7XSZ - chains A and P of the 33 polymer chains in the assembly; structure by electron microscopy, 3.40 A resolution.

Chain A:
Protein: DNA-directed RNA polymerase subunit
Organism: Komagataella phaffii
Notes: EC 2.7.7.6
Reference sequence: C4R4Y0 (C4R4Y0_KOMPG); numbering as in UniProt (aligned over 1-1743)
Amino-acid sequence (1743 residues; row label = number of the first residue in the row):
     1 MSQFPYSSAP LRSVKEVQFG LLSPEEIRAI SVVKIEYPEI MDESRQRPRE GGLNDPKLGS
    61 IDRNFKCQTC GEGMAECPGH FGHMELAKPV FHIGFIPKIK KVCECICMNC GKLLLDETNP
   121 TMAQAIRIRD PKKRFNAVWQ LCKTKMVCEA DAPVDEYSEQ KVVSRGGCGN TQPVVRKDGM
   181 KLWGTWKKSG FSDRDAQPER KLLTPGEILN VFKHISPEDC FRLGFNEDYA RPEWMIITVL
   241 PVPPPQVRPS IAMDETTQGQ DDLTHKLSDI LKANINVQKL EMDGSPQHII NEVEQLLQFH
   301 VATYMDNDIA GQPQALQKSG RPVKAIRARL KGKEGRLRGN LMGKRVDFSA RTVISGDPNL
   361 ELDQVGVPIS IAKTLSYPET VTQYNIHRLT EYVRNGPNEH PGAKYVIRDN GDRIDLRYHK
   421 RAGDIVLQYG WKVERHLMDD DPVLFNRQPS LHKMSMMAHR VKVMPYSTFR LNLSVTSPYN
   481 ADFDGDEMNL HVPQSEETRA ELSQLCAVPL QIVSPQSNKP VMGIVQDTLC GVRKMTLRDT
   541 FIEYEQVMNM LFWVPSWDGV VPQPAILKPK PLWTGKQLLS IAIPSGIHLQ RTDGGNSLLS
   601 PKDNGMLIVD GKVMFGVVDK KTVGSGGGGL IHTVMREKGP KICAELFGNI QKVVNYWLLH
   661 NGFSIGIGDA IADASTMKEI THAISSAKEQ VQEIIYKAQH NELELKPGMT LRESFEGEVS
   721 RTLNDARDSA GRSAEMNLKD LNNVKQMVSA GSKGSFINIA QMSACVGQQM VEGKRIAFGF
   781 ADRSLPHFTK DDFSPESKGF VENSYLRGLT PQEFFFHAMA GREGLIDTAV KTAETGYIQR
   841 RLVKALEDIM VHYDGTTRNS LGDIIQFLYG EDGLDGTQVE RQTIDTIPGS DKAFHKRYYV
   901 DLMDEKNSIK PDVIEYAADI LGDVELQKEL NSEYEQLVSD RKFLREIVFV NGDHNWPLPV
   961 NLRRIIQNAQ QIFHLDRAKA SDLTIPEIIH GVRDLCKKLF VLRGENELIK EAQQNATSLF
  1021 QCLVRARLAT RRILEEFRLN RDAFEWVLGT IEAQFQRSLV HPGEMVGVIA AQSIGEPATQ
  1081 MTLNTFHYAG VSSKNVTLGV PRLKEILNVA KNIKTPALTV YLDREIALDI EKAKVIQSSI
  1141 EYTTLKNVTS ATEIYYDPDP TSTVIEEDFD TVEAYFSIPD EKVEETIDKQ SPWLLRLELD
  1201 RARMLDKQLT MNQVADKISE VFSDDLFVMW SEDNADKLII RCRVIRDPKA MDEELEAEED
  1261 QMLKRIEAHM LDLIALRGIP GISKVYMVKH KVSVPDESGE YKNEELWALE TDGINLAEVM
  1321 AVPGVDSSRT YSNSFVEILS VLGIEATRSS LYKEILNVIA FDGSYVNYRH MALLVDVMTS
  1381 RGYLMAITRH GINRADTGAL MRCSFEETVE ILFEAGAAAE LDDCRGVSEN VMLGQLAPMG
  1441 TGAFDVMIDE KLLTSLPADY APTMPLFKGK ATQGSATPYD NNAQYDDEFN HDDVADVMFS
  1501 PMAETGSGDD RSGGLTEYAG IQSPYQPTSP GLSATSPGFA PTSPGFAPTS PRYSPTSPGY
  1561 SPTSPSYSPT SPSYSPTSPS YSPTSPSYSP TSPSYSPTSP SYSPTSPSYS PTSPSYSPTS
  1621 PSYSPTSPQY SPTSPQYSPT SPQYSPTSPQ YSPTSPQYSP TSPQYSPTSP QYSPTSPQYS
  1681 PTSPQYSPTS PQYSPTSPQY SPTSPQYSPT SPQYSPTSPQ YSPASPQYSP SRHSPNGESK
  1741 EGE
Not modelled in the structure: 1, 154-162, 190-193, 1082-1094, 1178-1189, 1246-1257, 1456-1743
Ion coordination: Zn2+ site 1: Cys67, Cys70, Cys77, His80; Zn2+ site 2: Cys107, Cys110, Cys148, Cys168; Mg2+: Asp482, Asp484 (shared with C10(P), C11(P) of chain P)

Chain P:
Molecule: 20-nt RNA strand
Sequence (20 nucleotides; each row starts with the number of its first residue; numbers below 1 keep their minus sign (G-7 is residue -7)):
    -7 GCUUGUGCUG UCUUCGUCCA
Ion coordination: Mg2+: C10, C11 (shared with Asp482(A), Asp484(A) of chain A)

Interface between chain A and chain P:
Contacting residue pairs - 20 pairs, chain A then chain P:
  Arg63(A) - G-1(P)  hydrogen bond to the phosphate
  Arg63(A) - C0(P)  salt bridge to the phosphate
  Ile251(A) - U1(P)  sugar contact
  Ile251(A) - G2(P)  sugar contact
  Ala252(A) - U1(P)  base contact
  Met253(A) - U1(P)  base contact
  Tyr418(A) - U-2(P)  hydrogen bond to the base
  Arg447(A) - C10(P)  hydrogen bond to the sugar
  Arg447(A) - C11(P)  hydrogen bond to the sugar
  Pro449(A) - C11(P)  base contact
  Asn480(A) - C11(P)  hydrogen bond to the sugar
  Asp482(A) - C11(P)  phosphate contact
  Asp484(A) - C10(P)  phosphate contact
  Asp484(A) - C11(P)  phosphate contact
  Asp486(A) - C10(P)  hydrogen bond to the sugar
  Thr828(A) - A12(P)  hydrogen bond to the sugar
  Ala829(A) - A12(P)  base contact
  Lys831(A) - A12(P)  hydrogen bond to the phosphate
  Thr832(A) - A12(P)  hydrogen bond to the phosphate
  Thr1079(A) - A12(P)  phosphate contact
Other interface residues (no listed pair), chain A (19 interface residues in all): Glu255, Arg321, Gly485
Other interface residues (no listed pair), chain P (9 interface residues in all): C4

Overview:
Chain A and chain P form an interface of 19 and 9 residues respectively, with 9 hydrogen bonds and 1 salt
bridge. Polar contacts include Tyr418(A)-U-2(P), Arg447(A)-C10(P) and Arg447(A)-C11(P). Cys67(A), Cys70(A),
Cys77(A) and His80(A) form the Zn2+ site 1.
Here chain A is DNA-directed RNA polymerase subunit (Komagataella phaffii) and chain P is a 20-nt RNA strand.
Entry 7XSZ (RNA polymerase II elongation complex transcribing a nucleosome (EC115)) was determined by electron
microscopy, deposited together with 7XN7, 7XSE, 7XSX, 7XT7, 7XTD and 7XTI.
